PDB entry 5M7N | X-ray diffraction, 2.90 A resolution | chains A and B

# Chain A (and B)
Name: Nitrogen assimilation regulatory protein
Source organism: Brucella abortus str. 2308 A
Notes: chain B of this document is another copy of the same molecule, construct and numbering; everything in this record applies to it too
UniProtKB: C4IRH0 (C4IRH0_BRUAO); numbering as in UniProt (aligned over 1-453)
Sequence (454 residues; each row starts with the number of its first residue; numbering starts at 0):
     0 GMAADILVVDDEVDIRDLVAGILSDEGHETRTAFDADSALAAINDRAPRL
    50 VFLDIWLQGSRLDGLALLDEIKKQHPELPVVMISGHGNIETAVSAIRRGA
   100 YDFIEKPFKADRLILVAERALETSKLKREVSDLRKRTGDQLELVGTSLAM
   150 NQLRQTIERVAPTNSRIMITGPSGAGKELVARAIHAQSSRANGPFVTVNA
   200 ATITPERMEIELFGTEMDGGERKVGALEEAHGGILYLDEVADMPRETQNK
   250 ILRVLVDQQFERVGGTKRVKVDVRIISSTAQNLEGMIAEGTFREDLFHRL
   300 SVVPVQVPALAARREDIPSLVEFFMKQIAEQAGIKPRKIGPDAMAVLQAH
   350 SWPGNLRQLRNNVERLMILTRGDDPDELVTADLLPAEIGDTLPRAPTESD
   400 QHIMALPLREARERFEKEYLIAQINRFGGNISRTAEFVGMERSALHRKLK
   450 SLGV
Not modelled in the structure: 0, 134-139, 217-221 (chain B: 0, 57-62, 138-140, 217-219, 388-400)
Differences from the reference sequence: expression tag (0)
Ion coordination: Mg2+: Asp9, Asp10
Residues lining bound ligands: ATP (adenosine-5'-triphosphate): Glu141, Leu142, Val143, Met149, Pro171, Ser172, Gly173, Ala174, Gly175, Lys176, Glu177, Leu178, Tyr235, Arg312, Leu319, Phe322, Phe323, Leu355, Arg356, Arg359
From the paper describing this entry:
  - binding site for ATP: Val143, Gly173, Ala174, Gly175, Lys176, Glu177, Arg356, Arg359, Arg370
  - contacts within the chain: Asn198-Asp237, Glu238-Thr278

# Interface between chain A and chain B
Residue-residue contacts (177):
  Met1(A) with Asn191(B)
  Asp4(A) with His230(B)
  Glu28(A) with His230(B), salt bridge
  Ile42(A) with Arg221(B)
  Asn43(A) with Arg221(B), hydrogen bond; Arg261(B), hydrogen bond (backbone-side chain); Lys266(B)
  Asp44(A) with Arg261(B); Lys266(B), salt bridge; Val268(B)
  Arg45(A) with Glu227(B); His230(B), hydrogen bond; Arg261(B); Val268(B); Lys269(B), hydrogen bond (side chain-backbone); Val270(B)
  Ala46(A) with Glu227(B), hydrogen bond (backbone-side chain)
  Arg48(A) with Asn191(B); Gly192(B); Pro193(B); Gly231(B)
  Lys72(A) with Glu220(B), hydrogen bond (backbone-backbone)
  Gln73(A) with Glu220(B), hydrogen bond (backbone-backbone); Arg221(B), hydrogen bond
  His74(A) with Arg221(B); Val223(B)
  Val92(A) with Asp110(B)
  Ile95(A) with Leu114(B), hydrophobic; Arg118(B)
  Tyr100(A) with Tyr100(B), hydrogen bond; Arg118(B), hydrogen bond (backbone-side chain); Glu121(B)
  Asp101(A) with Leu114(B)
  Asp110(A) with Val92(B)
  Leu114(A) with Ile95(B), hydrophobic; Tyr100(B); Asp101(B); Phe102(B), hydrophobic
  Glu117(A) with Arg96(B), salt bridge
  Arg118(A) with Tyr100(B); Asp101(B), salt bridge
  Glu121(A) with Lys126(B), salt bridge
  Thr122(A) with Thr122(B), hydrogen bond
  Lys124(A) with Asn191(B)
  Leu125(A) with Thr122(B); Leu125(B), hydrophobic; Lys126(B)
  Lys126(A) with Glu121(B), salt bridge; Leu125(B)
  Arg127(A) with Asn191(B); Gly192(B); Pro193(B)
  Glu128(A) with Val129(B)
  Val129(A) with Val129(B), hydrophobic; Leu132(B)
  Leu132(A) with Arg133(B)
  Arg133(A) with Leu132(B)
  Ser172(A) with Arg370(B)
  Gly173(A) with Arg370(B)
  Glu177(A) with Gln330(B)
  Arg181(A) with Arg135(B)
  Asn191(A) with Met1(B); Arg48(B), hydrogen bond (backbone-side chain); Lys124(B); Arg127(B)
  Gly192(A) with Arg127(B)
  Pro193(A) with Arg127(B)
  Phe194(A) with Asp131(B)
  Asn198(A) with Glu329(B); Gly332(B)
  Ala200(A) with Gly332(B); Lys334(B)
  Thr201(A) with Ala328(B); Gly332(B), hydrogen bond (side chain-backbone); Ile333(B)
  Met216(A) with Asn43(B)
  Glu227(A) with Arg45(B); Ala46(B), hydrogen bond (side chain-backbone)
  His230(A) with Asp4(B); Glu28(B), salt bridge; Arg45(B), hydrogen bond
  Arg261(A) with Asn43(B), hydrogen bond (side chain-backbone); Asp44(B), hydrogen bond (side chain-backbone); Arg45(B)
  Lys266(A) with Asn43(B), hydrogen bond (side chain-backbone); Asp44(B), salt bridge
  Val268(A) with Asp44(B)
  Lys269(A) with Arg45(B), hydrogen bond (backbone-side chain)
  Ala328(A) with Thr201(B)
  Gln330(A) with Glu177(B); Arg356(B)
  Ala331(A) with Arg356(B)
  Gly332(A) with Ala200(B); Thr201(B)
  Ile333(A) with Thr201(B)
  Lys334(A) with Ala200(B)
  Asp341(A) with His401(B); Ala404(B)
  Ala344(A) with Met403(B)
  Val345(A) with His401(B); Met403(B), hydrophobic
  Ala348(A) with Met403(B), hydrophobic
  Arg356(A) with Gln330(B); Ala331(B); Arg370(B)
  Gln357(A) with Ile367(B)
  Asn360(A) with Asn360(B), hydrogen bond (backbone-side chain); Glu363(B), hydrogen bond; Arg364(B); Ile367(B)
  Glu363(A) with Arg359(B), salt bridge; Asn360(B), hydrogen bond; Glu363(B)
  Arg364(A) with Asn360(B); Pro384(B); Glu386(B), salt bridge
  Ile367(A) with Arg356(B); Gln357(B); Asn360(B)
  Arg370(A) with Ser172(B); Arg356(B)
  Ala380(A) with His401(B)
  Pro384(A) with Arg364(B)
  Glu386(A) with Arg364(B), salt bridge; Leu368(B)
  Pro392(A) with Ile402(B), hydrophobic; Met403(B)
  Arg393(A) with Ile402(B)
  Ala394(A) with Arg413(B); Glu417(B)
  Pro395(A) with Phe414(B), hydrophobic; Glu417(B); Tyr418(B), hydrophobic
  Thr396(A) with Ala421(B)
  Glu397(A) with Ala421(B)
  Ile402(A) with Tyr418(B), hydrophobic
  Met403(A) with Tyr418(B), hydrophobic; Ala421(B), hydrophobic; Gln422(B), hydrogen bond (backbone-side chain); Arg425(B), hydrogen bond (backbone-side chain); Phe436(B)
  Ala404(A) with Phe436(B)
  Leu405(A) with Tyr418(B), hydrogen bond (backbone-side chain); Gln422(B); Phe436(B)
  Pro406(A) with Tyr418(B); Phe436(B); Val437(B)
  Leu407(A) with Glu415(B); Tyr418(B), hydrogen bond (backbone-side chain); Val437(B), hydrogen bond (backbone-backbone); Lys447(B)
  Ala410(A) with Phe414(B); Tyr418(B), hydrophobic
  Arg411(A) with Phe414(B); Glu415(B), salt bridge
  Phe414(A) with Ile402(B), hydrophobic; Ala410(B); Arg411(B); Phe414(B), hydrophobic
  Glu415(A) with Arg411(B), salt bridge
  Tyr418(A) with Ile402(B); Leu405(B), hydrogen bond (side chain-backbone); Pro406(B), hydrogen bond (side chain-backbone); Leu407(B), hydrogen bond (side chain-backbone); Ala410(B), hydrophobic
  Ala421(A) with Met403(B), hydrophobic
  Gln422(A) with Met403(B), hydrogen bond (side chain-backbone)
  Arg425(A) with Met403(B), hydrogen bond (side chain-backbone)
  Phe436(A) with Met403(B); Ala404(B); Leu405(B); Pro406(B)
  Val437(A) with Pro406(B); Leu407(B), hydrogen bond (backbone-backbone)
  Met439(A) with Leu407(B), hydrophobic
  Lys447(A) with Leu407(B)
Also at the interface, not in a pair above, chain A (106 interface residues in all): Ile88, Ala99, Phe102, Ile113, Asp131, Val223, Asp237, Val270, Pro340, Gly353, Arg359, Leu368, Leu419, Gly438
Also at the interface, not in a pair above, chain B (94 interface residues in all): Ala40, Ile42, His74, Lys108, Gly173, Ala190, Phe194, Asn198, Gly353, Met439

# Summary
The interface between chain A and chain B involves 106 residues on one side and 94 on the other; the contacts
include 33 hydrogen bonds and 13 salt bridges. Polar pairs include Glu28(A)-His230(B), Asp44(A)-Lys266(B) and
Glu117(A)-Arg96(B). The paper reports a binding site for ATP at Val143(A), Gly173(A) and Ala174(A) among
others; contacts within the chain involving Asp237(A), Asn198(A) and Glu238(A) among others.
Chain A and chain B are both Nitrogen assimilation regulatory protein (Brucella abortus str. 2308 A); the
structure, Crystal structure of NtrX from Brucella abortus in complex with ATP processed with the
CrystalDirect automated ..., was determined by X-ray diffraction (same publication as 5M7O and 5M7P).
